8D0Y - chains H and G of the 6 polymer chains in the assembly; structure by X-ray diffraction, 4.70 A resolution (low resolution: residue-level contacts below are approximate; hydrogen-bond / salt-bridge calls are withheld).

== Chain H ==
Molecule: PGT124 Fab Heavy Chain
Source organism: Macaca mulatta
Notes: antibody fragment or engineered binder
Amino-acid sequence (225 residues; numbered 1 to 213 plus 16 insertion-coded residues; 4 numbers in that range are skipped by the numbering (no residue carries them; nothing is unmodelled there); the number before each row is that of its first residue; a row labelled like 35A-35B holds insertion residues (35A, then the next letters in order)):
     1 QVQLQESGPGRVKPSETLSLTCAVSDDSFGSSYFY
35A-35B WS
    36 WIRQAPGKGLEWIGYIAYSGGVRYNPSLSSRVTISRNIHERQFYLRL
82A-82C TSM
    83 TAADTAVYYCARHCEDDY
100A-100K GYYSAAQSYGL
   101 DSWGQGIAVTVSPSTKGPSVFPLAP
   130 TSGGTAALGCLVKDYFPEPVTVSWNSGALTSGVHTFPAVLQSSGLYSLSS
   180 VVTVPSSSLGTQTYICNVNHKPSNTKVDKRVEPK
Cystine bridges: Cys22-Cys92, Cys139-Cys195

== Chain G ==
Molecule: BG505SOSIPv8 gp120
Source organism: Human immunodeficiency virus 1
Amino-acid sequence (455 residues; each row starts with the number of its first residue; note: 22 numbers in that range are skipped by the numbering (no residue carries them; nothing is unmodelled there)):
    32 ENLWVTVYYGVPVWKDAETTLFCASDAKAYETKKHNVWATHCCVPTDPNP
    82 QEIHLENVTEEFNMWKNNMVEQMHEDIISLWDQSLKPCVKLTPLCVTLQC
   132 TNVTNNITDDMR
   152 GELKNCSFNMTTELRDKKQKVYSLFYRLDVVQIN
   187 SNKEYRLINCNTSAITQACPKVSFEPIPIHYCAPAGFAILKCKDKKFNGT
   237 GPCPNVSTVQCTHGIKPVVSTQLLLNGSLAEEEVIIRSENITNNAKNILV
   287 QLNTPVQINCTRPNNNTVKSIRI
   312 GPGQWFYYTG
  321A D
   322 IIGDIRQAHCNVSKATWNETLGKVVKQLRKHFGNNTIIRFANSSGGDLEV
   372 TTHSFNCGGEFFYCNTSGLFNSTWIS
   409 GSNDSITLPCRIKQIINMWQRIGQAMYAPPIQGVIRCVSNITGLILTRDG
   459 GSTNSTTETFRPGGGDMRDNWRSELYKYKVVKIEPLGVAPTRCKRRVVG
Cystine bridges: Cys54-Cys74, Cys119-Cys205, Cys126-Cys196, Cys131-Cys157, Cys218-Cys247, Cys228-Cys239, Cys296-Cys331, Cys378-Cys445, Cys385-Cys418
Covalently attached groups: glycan linked to Asn88; N-acetylglucosamine (NAG) linked to Asn234, Asn241, Asn262, Asn276, Asn295, Asn301, Asn332, Asn355, Asn363, Asn386, Asn392, Asn448
Small-molecule neighbours: N-acetylglucosamine (NAG; 2-acetamido-2-deoxy-beta-D-glucopyranose): Gln130, Ser158, Asn160, Lys171
From the paper describing this entry:
  - post-translational modification sites: Asn197, Asn276, Asn386
  - mutagenesis - E275K: increased binding to gl-VRC01

== Chain H / chain G interface ==
Residue-residue contacts (52; chain H residue first):
  Phe29(H) with Ile430(G)
  Gly30(H) with Arg429(G)
  Ser32(H) with Arg476(G)
  Tyr33(H) with Glu102(G); Arg476(G); Arg480(G)
  Ile51(H) with Asp368(G)
  Tyr53(H) with Asp474(G); Arg476(G)
  Ser54(H) with Asp368(G); Gly472(G); Gly473(G); Asp474(G)
  Gly55(H) with Asp368(G); Val371(G)
  Gly56(H) with Gly366(G); Gly367(G)
  Val57(H) with Ser365(G); Thr455(G)
  Arg58(H) with Asn280(G); Asp457(G); Arg469(G)
  Tyr59(H) with Gly366(G)
  Arg71(H) with Asp368(G)
  Ile73(H) with Arg429(G); Ile430(G)
  His74(H) with Asn195(G); Thr198(G); Ser199(G); Asn425(G); Gln428(G); Ile430(G); Ala433(G)
  Glu75(H) with Arg192(G); Asn197(G); Thr198(G)
  Arg76(H) with Ile430(G)
  Asp99(H) with Trp96(G); Lys97(G); Glu275(G); Lys282(G); Arg480(G)
  Tyr100(H) with Met95(G); Trp96(G); Lys97(G); Asn98(G); Asn99(G); Val101(G); Glu102(G); Arg480(G)
  Gly100A(H) with Lys97(G)
  Tyr100B(H) with Asn99(G)
Other interface residues (no listed pair), chain H (22 interface residues in all): Ile69
Other interface residues (no listed pair), chain G (34 interface residues in all): Asp477
Interface features reported in the paper:
  - specific contacts: Asn195(G)-His74(H)
  - epitope / paratope residues, chain G: Asn195(G)

== In short ==
22 residues of chain H face 34 of chain G across their interface. The authors report a contact between
Asn195(G) and His74(H). Ligands of chain G: N-acetylglucosamine. Covalently linked N-acetylglucosamine: at
Asn88(G), Asn234(G), Asn241(G), Asn262(G), Asn276(G) and Asn295(G) and 7 more. From the paper: E275K of chain
G increases binding to gl-VRC01; the epitope/paratope residue Asn195(G).
Chain H is PGT124 Fab Heavy Chain (Macaca mulatta) and chain G is BG505SOSIPv8 gp120 (Human immunodeficiency
virus 1); the structure, Crystal Structure of HIV-1 BG505 SOSIPv8 Trimer in Complex with CD4bs targeting
antibody 21N13 and interface ..., was determined by X-ray diffraction (same publication as 8SW3 and 8D01).
